PDB entry 7M41 | X-ray diffraction, 1.79 A resolution | chain A

# Chain A
Name: Hepatitis A virus cellular receptor 2
From: Homo sapiens
Reference sequence: Q8TDQ0 (HAVR2_HUMAN); residues 1-109 here correspond to UniProt positions 22-130 (UniProt number = residue number + 21)
Amino-acid sequence (109 residues; row label = number of the first residue in the row):
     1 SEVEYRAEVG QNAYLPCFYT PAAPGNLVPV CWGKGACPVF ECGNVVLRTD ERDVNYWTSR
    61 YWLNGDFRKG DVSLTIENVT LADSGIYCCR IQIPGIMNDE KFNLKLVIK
Disulfide bonds: Cys17-Cys89, Cys31-Cys42, Cys37-Cys88
Bound ions: Ca2+: Ile93, Ile96, Asp99
Ligand contacts: YQG (N-{4-[(4S,10aP)-8-chloro-2-methyl-5-oxo-5,6-dihydro[1,2,4]triazolo[1,5-c]quinazolin-9-yl]-3-methylphenyl}-1H-imidazole-2-sulfonamide): Leu47, Asp53, Val54, Trp57, Thr58, Ser59, Arg60, Tyr61, Trp62, Leu63, Asn64, Phe67, Arg68, Glu77
Curated features (UniProtKB/Swiss-Prot):
  - binding site (a 1,2-diacyl-sn-glycero-3-phospho-L-serine): Arg90, Met97
  - binding site (Ca(2+)): Gly95, Asn98

# Overview
Chain A binds compound YQG. Ile93, Ile96 and Asp99 coordinate Ca2+. Curated annotation (UniProt) lists
residues binding 1,2-diacyl-sn-glycero-3-phospho-L-serine Arg90 and Met97 and Ca2+-binding residues Gly95 and
Asn98.
Chain A is Hepatitis A virus cellular receptor 2 (Homo sapiens); the structure, Structure of TIM-3 in complex
with
N-(4-(8-chloro-2-methyl-5-oxo-5,6-dihydro-[1,2,4]traizolo[1,5-c]quinazolin-9-yl)-3-methylphenyl)-1H-imidazole-2-sulfonamide
(compound 38), was determined by X-ray diffraction, deposited together with 7M3Y and 7M3Z.
